4D41 - chains F and G of the 4 polymer chains in the assembly; structure by X-ray diffraction, 2.30 A resolution.

== Chain F (and G) ==
Name: Enoyl-[acyl-carrier-protein] reductase [NADPH]
From: Staphylococcus aureus
Notes: EC 1.3.1.10; chain G of this document is another copy of the same molecule, construct and numbering; everything in this record applies to it too
UniProt: Q7A6D8 (Q7A6D8_STAAN); residue numbers follow UniProt; this construct covers 1-256
Chain sequence (282 residues; numbered -25 to 256; the number before each row is that of its first residue; numbers below 1 keep their minus sign (Met-25 is residue -25)):
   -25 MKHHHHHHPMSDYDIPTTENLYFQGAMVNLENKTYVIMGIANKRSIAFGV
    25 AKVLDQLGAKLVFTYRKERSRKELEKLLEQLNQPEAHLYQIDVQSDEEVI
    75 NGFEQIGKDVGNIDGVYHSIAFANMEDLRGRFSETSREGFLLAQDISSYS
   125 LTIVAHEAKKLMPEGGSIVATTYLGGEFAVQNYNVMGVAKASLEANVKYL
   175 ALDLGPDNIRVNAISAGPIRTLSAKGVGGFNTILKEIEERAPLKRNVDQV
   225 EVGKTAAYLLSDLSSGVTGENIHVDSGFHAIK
Disordered / not traced: -25 to 2 (chain G: -25 to 1)
Construct notes: expression tag (-25 to 0); engineered mutation Val2 (Leu in Q7A6D8)
Residues lining bound ligands:
  - glutamic acid (GLU): Arg103, Gly202, Gly203, Phe204, Asn205, Thr206
  - 5-hexyl-2-(4-nitrophenoxy)phenol (JA1): Ala95, Phe96, Ala97, Leu102, Tyr147, Val154, Gln155, Asn156, Tyr157, Met160, Lys164, Pro192, Ser197, Ala198, Val201, Gly202, Phe204, Ile207
  - NADP (NAP; NADP nicotinamide-adenine-dinucleotide phosphate): Gly13, Ile14, Ala15, Ser19, Ile20, Arg40, Lys41, Ser44, Ile65, Asp66, Val67, Gln68, Ser93, Ile94, Ala95, Phe96, Ile120, Thr145, Thr146, Tyr147, Lys164, Ala190, Gly191, Pro192, Ile193, Thr195, Leu196, Ser197, Ala198, Phe204
From the paper describing this entry:
  - binding site for 5-hexyl-2-(4-nitrophenoxy)phenol: Ala97, Tyr157
  - catalytic residues: Tyr147 (proposed by the authors, not directly observed)
  - mutagenesis - Y147F (4-fold), S189A, D249A (>10,000-fold): decreased catalytic activity
  - mutagenesis - Y147F: unchanged binding to TS analogue

== Chain F / chain G interface ==
Residue-residue contacts - 68 pairs, chain F then chain G:
  Ala175(F) - Pro216(G)
  Gly179(F) - Pro216(G)
  Gly179(F) - Leu217(G)
  Pro180(F) - Pro216(G)
  Arg184(F) - Leu217(G)
  Pro216(F) - Ala175(G)
  Pro216(F) - Gly179(G)
  Pro216(F) - Pro180(G)
  Pro216(F) - Thr242(G)
  Leu217(F) - Gly179(G)
  Leu217(F) - Ser239(G)
  Leu217(F) - Thr242(G)
  Arg219(F) - Ser239(G)  hydrogen bond (side chain-backbone)
  Arg219(F) - Gly240(G)
  Glu225(F) - Ser239(G)  hydrogen bond
  Glu225(F) - Gly240(G)  hydrogen bond (side chain-backbone)
  Lys228(F) - Asp236(G)  salt bridge
  Lys228(F) - Leu237(G)
  Lys228(F) - Ser239(G)  hydrogen bond
  Thr229(F) - Tyr232(G)  hydrogen bond
  Thr229(F) - Leu237(G)
  Thr229(F) - Val241(G)
  Tyr232(F) - Thr229(G)  hydrogen bond
  Tyr232(F) - Tyr232(G)  hydrophobic
  Tyr232(F) - Ile246(G)
  Asp236(F) - Lys228(G)  salt bridge
  Leu237(F) - Lys228(G)
  Leu237(F) - Thr229(G)
  Leu237(F) - Tyr232(G)  hydrophobic
  Leu237(F) - Leu237(G)  hydrophobic
  Ser239(F) - Leu217(G)
  Ser239(F) - Arg219(G)  hydrogen bond (backbone-side chain)
  Ser239(F) - Glu225(G)  hydrogen bond
  Ser239(F) - Lys228(G)  hydrogen bond
  Gly240(F) - Arg219(G)
  Gly240(F) - Glu225(G)  hydrogen bond (backbone-side chain)
  Gly240(F) - Val248(G)
  Gly240(F) - Asp249(G)  hydrogen bond (backbone-backbone)
  Gly240(F) - Ser250(G)  hydrogen bond (backbone-backbone)
  Gly240(F) - Gly251(G)
  Val241(F) - Thr229(G)
  Val241(F) - Val248(G)  hydrophobic
  Thr242(F) - Pro216(G)
  Thr242(F) - Ser250(G)
  Thr242(F) - Gly251(G)
  Thr242(F) - His253(G)
  Gly243(F) - His253(G)  hydrogen bond (backbone-side chain)
  Gly243(F) - Ala254(G)
  Glu244(F) - Asn245(G)
  Glu244(F) - Ile246(G)
  Glu244(F) - His247(G)  salt bridge
  Glu244(F) - His253(G)
  Asn245(F) - Glu244(G)
  Ile246(F) - Tyr232(G)
  Ile246(F) - Glu244(G)
  His247(F) - Val241(G)
  His247(F) - Glu244(G)  salt bridge
  Val248(F) - Gly240(G)
  Val248(F) - Val241(G)  hydrophobic
  Asp249(F) - Gly240(G)  hydrogen bond (backbone-backbone)
  Ser250(F) - Gly240(G)  hydrogen bond (backbone-backbone)
  Ser250(F) - Thr242(G)
  Gly251(F) - Gly240(G)
  Gly251(F) - Thr242(G)
  His253(F) - Thr242(G)
  His253(F) - Gly243(G)  hydrogen bond (side chain-backbone)
  His253(F) - Glu244(G)
  Ala254(F) - Gly243(G)
Interface residues without a listed pair, chain F (34 interface residues in all): Lys172, Leu176, Arg214, Lys218, Val221, Ile255
Interface residues without a listed pair, chain G (35 interface residues in all): Val2, Lys172, Leu176, Arg184, Arg214, Lys218, Val221, Ile255

== Overview ==
34 residues of chain F face 35 of chain G across their interface, with 16 hydrogen bonds and 4 salt bridges.
Polar contacts include Lys228(F)-Asp236(G), Glu244(F)-His247(G) and Arg219(F)-Ser239(G). Chain F binds
5-hexyl-2-(4-nitrophenoxy)phenol, glutamic acid and NADP. The paper reports the catalytic residue Tyr147(F);
Y147F, S189A and D249A of chain F reduce catalytic activity.
Both chains are Enoyl-[acyl-carrier-protein] reductase [NADPH] (Staphylococcus aureus). Entry 4D41 (Crystal
structure of S. aureus FabI in complex with NADP and 5-hexyl- 2-(4-nitrophenoxy)phenol) was determined by
X-ray diffraction together with 4D42, 4D43, 4D44, 4D45 and 4D46 from the same study.
